PDB entry 9HAC | X-ray diffraction, 3.10 A resolution | chains A and B

== Chain A ==
Name: Bbf-14
From: synthetic construct
Chain sequence (122 residues; row label = number of the first residue in the row):
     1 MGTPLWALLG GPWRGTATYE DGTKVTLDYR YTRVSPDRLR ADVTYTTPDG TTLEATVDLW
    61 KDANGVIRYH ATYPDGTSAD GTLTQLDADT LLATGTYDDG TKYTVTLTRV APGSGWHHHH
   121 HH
Disordered / not traced: 1

== Chain B ==
Name: BBF-14_binder4
From: synthetic construct
Chain sequence (147 residues; numbered 1 to 147; the number before each row is that of its first residue):
     1 SPIQEEIQKK VRELLEKLIE YLEELKEKAK PPFKEKLEEV IEGLERLKEE VDKVQLNMNL
    61 IVFEGLEVDE EGRVWFIVKE MLHATTEEEA LENMDKFLES WEKVFKELLE YHFEHNDTSP
   121 TFDFFLDFLW WQLYGEPMPK GSHHHHH
Disordered / not traced: 1, 28-33, 53-54, 117-118, 139-147

== Interface between chain A and chain B ==
Pairs across the interface (33; chain A residue first):
  Trp6(A) - Asp127(B)
  Trp6(A) - Phe128(B)
  Trp6(A) - Trp131(B)
  Trp6(A) - Pro137(B)
  Leu9(A) - Ile61(B)  hydrophobic
  Leu9(A) - Met81(B)
  Leu9(A) - Trp131(B)  hydrophobic
  Gly10(A) - Trp131(B)
  Gly11(A) - Met81(B)
  Trp13(A) - Met81(B)
  Arg30(A) - Val78(B)
  Arg30(A) - Lys79(B)  hydrogen bond (side chain-backbone)
  Tyr31(A) - Val78(B)
  Thr32(A) - Phe76(B)
  Thr32(A) - Ile77(B)
  Thr32(A) - Val78(B)  hydrogen bond (backbone-backbone)
  Arg33(A) - Glu67(B)  salt bridge
  Arg33(A) - Trp75(B)
  Arg33(A) - Phe76(B)
  Arg33(A) - Ile77(B)
  Val34(A) - Trp75(B)
  Val34(A) - Phe76(B)  hydrogen bond (backbone-backbone)
  Val34(A) - Val78(B)  hydrophobic
  Val34(A) - Phe124(B)  hydrophobic
  Ser35(A) - Val74(B)  hydrogen bond (side chain-backbone)
  Ser35(A) - Trp75(B)
  Ser35(A) - Phe124(B)
  Pro36(A) - Pro120(B)  hydrophobic
  Pro36(A) - Phe124(B)  hydrophobic
  Asp37(A) - Arg73(B)  salt bridge
  Arg38(A) - Arg73(B)
  Arg38(A) - Trp75(B)
  Arg40(A) - Trp75(B)
Also at the interface, not in a pair above, chain A (17 interface residues in all): Pro12, Leu39
Also at the interface, not in a pair above, chain B (21 interface residues in all): Asn59, Phe63, Asp69, Glu80, Thr121

== Overview ==
17 residues of chain A and 21 residues of chain B are in contact; the contacts include 4 hydrogen bonds and 2
salt bridges. Polar contacts include Arg33(A)-Glu67(B), Asp37(A)-Arg73(B) and Arg30(A)-Lys79(B).
Here chain A is Bbf-14 and chain B is BBF-14_binder4, both from synthetic construct. Entry 9HAC (De novo
designed BBF-14 beta barrel with computationally designed BBF-14_b4 binder) was determined by X-ray
diffraction, deposited together with 9HAD, 9HAE and 9HAF.
